3GQC - chains A and E of the 3 polymer chains in the assembly; structure by X-ray diffraction, 2.50 A resolution.

# Chain A
Name: DNA repair protein REV1
From: Homo sapiens
Notes: EC 2.7.7.-
UniProt: Q9UBZ9 (REV1_HUMAN); residue numbers follow UniProt; this construct covers 330-833
Sequence (504 residues; numbered 330 to 833; the number before each row is that of its first residue):
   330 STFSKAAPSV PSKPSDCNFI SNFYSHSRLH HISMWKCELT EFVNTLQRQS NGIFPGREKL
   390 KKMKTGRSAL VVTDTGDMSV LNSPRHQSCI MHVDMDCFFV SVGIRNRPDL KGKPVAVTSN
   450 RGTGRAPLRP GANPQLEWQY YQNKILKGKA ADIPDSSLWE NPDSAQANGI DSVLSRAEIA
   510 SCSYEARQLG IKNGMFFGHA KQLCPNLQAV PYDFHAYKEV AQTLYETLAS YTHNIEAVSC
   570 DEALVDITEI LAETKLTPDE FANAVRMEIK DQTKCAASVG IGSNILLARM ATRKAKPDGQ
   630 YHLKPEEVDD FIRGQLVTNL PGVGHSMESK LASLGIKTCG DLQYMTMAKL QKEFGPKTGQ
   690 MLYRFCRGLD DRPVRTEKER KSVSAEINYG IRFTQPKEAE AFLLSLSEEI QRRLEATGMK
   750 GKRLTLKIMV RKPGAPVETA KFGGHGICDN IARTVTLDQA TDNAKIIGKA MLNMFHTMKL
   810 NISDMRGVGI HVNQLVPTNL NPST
Not modelled in the structure: 330-343, 378-382, 392-415, 478-498, 829-833
Bound ions: Mg2+ site 1: Asp423, Met424 (together with 2'-deoxycytidine-5'-triphosphate); Mg2+ site 2: Asp570 (together with 2'-deoxycytidine-5'-triphosphate); Mg2+ site 3: Thr647, Val652
Ligand contacts: 2'-deoxycytidine-5'-triphosphate (DCP): Arg357, Leu358, Ile361, Asp423, Met424, Asp425, Cys426, Phe427, Phe428, Ala509, Ser510, Tyr513, Arg516, Asn522, Gly523, Asp570, Glu571, Lys625
Curated features (UniProtKB/Swiss-Prot):
  - region (Interaction with target DNA): Phe352 to Ser362, Gly653 to Met656, Arg709 to Asn717
  - binding site (dCTP): Arg357, Asp423 to Phe427, Ser510 to Arg516, Asn522, Asp570
  - binding site (Mg(2+)): Asp423, Asp570, Glu571
  - site (Interaction with target DNA): Lys770, Thr783
  - mutagenesis: Asp570 (D570A: Abolishes transferase activity; when associated with A-571), Glu571 (E571A: Abolishes transferase activity; when associated with A-570)
Reported in the primary citation:
  - catalytic residues: Asp423, Asp570, Glu571
  - binding site for the 16-nt DNA strand: Ser356, Arg357, Leu358, Glu466, Phe525, Asn717, His774, Gly775
  - binding site for 2'-deoxycytidine-5'-triphosphate: Arg357, Asp423, Ser510, Tyr513, Arg516, Asn522, Asp570, Glu571, Lys625
  - specificity-determining residues: Arg357
  - binding site for Mg2+: Asp423

# Chain E
Molecule: 12-nt DNA strand
Sequence (12 nucleotides; numbered 1 to 12; the number before each row is that of its first residue):
     1 ATCCTCCCCT AC
Modified / non-standard residues: DOC (2',3'-dideoxycytidine-5'-monophosphate) at position 12

# How chain A and chain E interact
Contacting residue pairs (20; chain A residue first):
  Ile361(A) - DOC_12(E)  base contact
  Ser568(A) - DOC_12(E)  sugar contact
  Glu571(A) - DOC_12(E)  phosphate contact
  Arg618(A) - DA11(E)  phosphate contact
  Arg618(A) - DOC_12(E)  salt bridge to the phosphate
  Leu649(A) - DA11(E)  phosphate contact
  Pro650(A) - DA11(E)  phosphate contact
  Gly651(A) - DT10(E)  sugar contact
  Gly651(A) - DA11(E)  hydrogen bond to the phosphate
  Val652(A) - DT10(E)  phosphate contact
  Val652(A) - DA11(E)  phosphate contact
  Gly653(A) - DT10(E)  hydrogen bond to the phosphate
  His654(A) - DT10(E)  hydrogen bond to the phosphate
  Ser655(A) - DC9(E)  phosphate contact
  Ser655(A) - DT10(E)  hydrogen bond to the phosphate
  Met656(A) - DT10(E)  hydrogen bond to the phosphate
  Arg752(A) - DT5(E)  salt bridge to the phosphate
  Asn779(A) - DC8(E)  hydrogen bond to the phosphate
  Ala781(A) - DC7(E)  phosphate contact
  Thr783(A) - DC6(E)  hydrogen bond to the phosphate
Also at the interface, not in a pair above, chain A (17 interface residues in all): Val567
Also at the interface, not in a pair above, chain E (9 interface residues in all): DC4

# Summary
The interface between chain A and chain E involves 17 residues on one side and 9 on the other; the contacts
include 7 hydrogen bonds and 2 salt bridges. Among the polar pairs are Gly651(A)-DA11(E), Gly653(A)-DT10(E)
and His654(A)-DT10(E). From the paper: catalytic residues Asp423(A), Asp570(A) and Glu571(A); a binding site
for 2'-deoxycytidine-5'-triphosphate at Arg357(A), Asp423(A) and Ser510(A) among others.
Here chain A is DNA repair protein REV1 (Homo sapiens) and chain E is a 12-nt DNA strand. Entry 3GQC
(Structure of human Rev1-DNA-dNTP ternary complex) was determined by X-ray diffraction.
